Entry 6D4D (X-ray diffraction, 1.76 A resolution); this record covers chain A.

== Chain A ==
Molecule: Receptor-type tyrosine-protein phosphatase epsilon
Source organism: Homo sapiens
Notes: EC 3.1.3.48; fragment: epsilon D1 domain
Reference sequence: P23469 (PTPRE_HUMAN), isoform P23469-3; residues 107-398 here correspond to UniProt positions 22-313 (UniProt number = residue number - 85)
Chain sequence (292 residues; row label = number of the first residue in the row):
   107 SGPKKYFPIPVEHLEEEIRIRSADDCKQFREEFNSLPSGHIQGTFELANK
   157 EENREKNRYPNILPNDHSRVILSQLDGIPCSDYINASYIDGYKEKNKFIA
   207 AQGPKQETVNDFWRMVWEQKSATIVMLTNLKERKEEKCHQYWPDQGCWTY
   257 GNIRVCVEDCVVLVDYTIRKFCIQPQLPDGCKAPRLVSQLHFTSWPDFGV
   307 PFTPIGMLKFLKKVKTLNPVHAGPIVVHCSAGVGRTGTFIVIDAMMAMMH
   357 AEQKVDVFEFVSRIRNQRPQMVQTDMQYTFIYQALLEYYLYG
Unresolved in the structure: 107-110, 283-287
Cystine bridges: Cys-253/Cys-262

== In short ==
Chain A is Receptor-type tyrosine-protein phosphatase epsilon (Homo sapiens); the structure, Crystal structure
of the PTP epsilon D1 domain, was determined by X-ray diffraction together with 6D3F and 6D4F from the same
study.
